PDB entry 7OYG | electron microscopy, 5.50 A resolution (low resolution: residue-level contacts below are approximate; hydrogen-bond / salt-bridge calls are withheld) | chains C and F of the 10 polymer chains in the assembly

[Chain C (and F)]
Molecule: SARS-CoV-2 nsp7
Source organism: Severe acute respiratory syndrome coronavirus 2
Notes: EC 3.4.19.12, 3.4.22.-, 3.4.22.69, 2.7.7.48, 3.6.4.12, 3.6.4.13, 3.1.13.-, 3.1.-.-, 2.1.1.-; chain F of this document is another copy of the same molecule, construct and numbering; everything in this record applies to it too
UniProtKB: P0DTD1 (R1AB_SARS2); residues 1-83 here correspond to UniProt positions 3860-3942 (UniProt number = residue number + 3859)
Sequence (86 residues; numbered -2 to 83; the number before each row is that of its first residue; numbers below 1 keep their minus sign (Ser-2 is residue -2)):
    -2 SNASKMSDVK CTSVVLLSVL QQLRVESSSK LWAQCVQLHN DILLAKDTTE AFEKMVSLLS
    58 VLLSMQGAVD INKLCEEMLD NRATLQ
Not modelled in the structure: -2 to 0, 63-83
Construct notes: expression tag (-2 to 0)
UniProt features mapped onto this chain:
  - site: Gln83 (Cleavage)
What the authors report for this chain:
  - self-association interface (contacts with another copy of this molecule): Lys2 to Leu20, Asp44 to Met62
  - conformationally variable residues (order/disorder transition): Gln63 to Glu73

[Interface between chain C and chain F]
Residue-residue contacts (14; chain C residue first):
  Lys2(C) with Glu50(F)
  Asp5(C) with Glu50(F)
  Leu13(C) with Leu60(F)
  Phe49(C) with Phe49(F); Glu50(F); Val53(F)
  Glu50(C) with Lys2(F); Asp5(F); Phe49(F)
  Met52(C) with Val53(F)
  Val53(C) with Phe49(F); Met52(F)
  Leu56(C) with Leu56(F)
  Leu60(C) with Leu13(F)
Interface residues without a listed pair, chain C (11 interface residues in all): Thr9, Leu59
Interface residues without a listed pair, chain F (11 interface residues in all): Thr9, Leu59

[Overview]
Chain C and chain F each contribute 11 residues to their interface. From the paper: conformational variability
at Gln63(C); a self-association interface involving Lys2(C) and Asp44(C).
Chain C and chain F are both SARS-CoV-2 nsp7 (Severe acute respiratory syndrome coronavirus 2); the structure,
Dimeric form of SARS-CoV-2 RNA-dependent RNA polymerase, was determined by electron microscopy.
